PDB entry 6Z3H | X-ray diffraction, 3.16 A resolution | chains A and B

== Chain A ==
Name: Growth/differentiation factor 5
Source organism: Homo sapiens
Reference sequence: P43026 (GDF5_HUMAN); residues 387-501 here = UniProt positions 387-501
Chain sequence (117 residues; numbered 385 to 501; the number before each row is that of its first residue):
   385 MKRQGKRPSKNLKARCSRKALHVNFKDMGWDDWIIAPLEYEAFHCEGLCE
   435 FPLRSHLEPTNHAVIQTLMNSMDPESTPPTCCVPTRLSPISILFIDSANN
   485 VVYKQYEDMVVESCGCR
Unresolved in the structure: 385-396
Disulfides: Cys465 forms a disulfide with the same residue of a neighbouring copy of this chain
Disulfides: Cys400-Cys466, Cys429-Cys498, Cys433-Cys500
Sequence notes: initiating methionine (385); expression tag (386)
Swiss-Prot annotation at these positions:
  - natural variant: Arg399 (R399C: In BDA1C), Cys400 (C400Y: In AMD2A), Trp414 (W414R: In SYNS2 and BDA1C), Pro436 (P436T: In AMD2B), Leu437 (deletion: In AMD2B), Arg438 (R438L: In SYNS2 and SYM1B), Ser439 (S439T: In AMD2B), His440 (H440L: In AMD2B), Leu441 (L441P: In AMD2B, SYNS2 and BDA2), Asn445 (N445K: In SYNS2; N445T: In SYNS2), Ser475 (S475N: In SYNS2), Val486 (V486M: In BDC), 1 further natural variant entry in UniProt
  - mutagenesis: Tyr490 (Y490N: Resitant to NOG inhibition)
What the authors report for this chain:
  - specificity-determining residues: Asp416 (by similarity / conservation)
  - mutagenesis - R438A, R438L: increased binding to BMPR1A (citing earlier work)

== Chain B ==
Name: RGM domain family member B
Source organism: Homo sapiens
Reference sequence: Q6NW40 (RGMB_HUMAN); residues 53-136 here = UniProt positions 53-136
Chain sequence (96 residues; row label = number of the first residue in the row):
    50 ETGQCRIQKCTTDFVSLTSHLNSAVDGFDSEFCKALRAYAGCTQRTSKAC
   100 RGNLVYHSAVLGISDLMSQRNCSKDGPTSSTNPEVTHGTKHHHHHH
Unresolved in the structure: 50-52, 69-81, 122-145
Disulfides: Cys54-Cys99, Cys59-Cys91, Cys82-Cys121
Sequence notes: expression tag (50-52, 137-145)
Swiss-Prot annotation at these positions:
  - glycosylation: Asn120 (N-linked (GlcNAc...) asparagine)
What the authors report for this chain:
  - mutagenesis - H106R: decreased signaling in response to BMP2

== Interface between chain A and chain B ==
Pairs across the interface (16):
  Met412(A) - Leu110(B)
  Trp414(A) - Leu103(B)  hydrophobic
  Trp414(A) - His106(B)
  Trp414(A) - Ser107(B)
  Asp416(A) - Arg100(B)
  Trp417(A) - Arg100(B)
  Trp417(A) - Gly101(B)
  Trp417(A) - His106(B)  hydrogen bond
  Phe478(A) - Gly101(B)
  Ile479(A) - Arg100(B)
  Asp480(A) - Arg100(B)
  Ser481(A) - Lys97(B)
  Ser481(A) - Arg100(B)
  Asn483(A) - Arg100(B)
  Tyr490(A) - Gly101(B)  hydrogen bond (side chain-backbone)
  Tyr490(A) - Leu103(B)  hydrophobic
Interface residues without a listed pair, chain A (11 interface residues in all): Met493
Interface features reported in the paper:
  - residue pairs: Gly101(B)-Tyr490(A), Leu103(B)-Trp414(A), His106(B)-Trp417(A)
  - hot spots on chain B (mutagenesis) - G101R (Kd > 150 uM): decreased binding to Growth/differentiation factor 5 (chain A)

== Overview ==
The interface between chain A and chain B involves 11 residues on one side and 7 on the other; the contacts
include 2 hydrogen bonds. Polar pairs include Trp417(A)-His106(B) and Tyr490(A)-Gly101(B). The paper describes
contacts between Gly101(B) and Tyr490(A), Leu103(B) and Trp414(A) and His106(B) and Trp417(A). The paper
reports that R438A and R438L of chain A increase binding to BMPR1A; the specificity determinant Asp416(A); 4
substitutions were tested in all.
Here chain A is Growth/differentiation factor 5 and chain B is RGM domain family member B, both from Homo
sapiens. Entry 6Z3H (Repulsive Guidance Molecule B (RGMB) in complex with Growth Differentiation Factor 5
(GDF5) (crystal form 2)) was determined by X-ray diffraction (same publication as 6Z3G, 6Z3J, 6Z3L and 6Z3M).
